Entry 2VFY (X-ray diffraction, 1.80 A resolution); this record covers chain A.

== Chain A ==
Name: AKAP18 delta
Source organism: Homo sapiens
Chain sequence (205 residues; each row starts with the number of its first residue):
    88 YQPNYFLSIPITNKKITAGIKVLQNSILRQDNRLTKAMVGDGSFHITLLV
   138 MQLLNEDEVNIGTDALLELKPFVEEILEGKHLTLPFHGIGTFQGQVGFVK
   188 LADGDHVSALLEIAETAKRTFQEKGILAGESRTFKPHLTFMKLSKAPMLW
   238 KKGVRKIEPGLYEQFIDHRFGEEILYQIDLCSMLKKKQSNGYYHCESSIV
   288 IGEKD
Unresolved in the structure: 291-292
From the paper describing this entry:
  - conformationally variable residues (order/disorder transition): Arg219, Thr220

== Overview ==
From the paper: conformational variability at Arg219 and Thr220.
Chain A is AKAP18 delta (Homo sapiens); the structure, AKAP18 delta central domain, was determined by X-ray
diffraction together with 2VFK and 2VFL from the same study.
